6Y0C - chains A and IN1 of the 4 polymer chains in the assembly; structure by electron microscopy, 3.20 A resolution.

# Chain A
Protein: Polymerase acidic protein
From: Influenza C virus (C/Johannesburg/1/66)
Notes: EC 3.1.-.-
UniProt: Q9IMP5 (PA_INCJH); residues 1-709 here = UniProt positions 1-709
Amino-acid sequence (709 residues; numbered 1 to 709; the number before each row is that of its first residue):
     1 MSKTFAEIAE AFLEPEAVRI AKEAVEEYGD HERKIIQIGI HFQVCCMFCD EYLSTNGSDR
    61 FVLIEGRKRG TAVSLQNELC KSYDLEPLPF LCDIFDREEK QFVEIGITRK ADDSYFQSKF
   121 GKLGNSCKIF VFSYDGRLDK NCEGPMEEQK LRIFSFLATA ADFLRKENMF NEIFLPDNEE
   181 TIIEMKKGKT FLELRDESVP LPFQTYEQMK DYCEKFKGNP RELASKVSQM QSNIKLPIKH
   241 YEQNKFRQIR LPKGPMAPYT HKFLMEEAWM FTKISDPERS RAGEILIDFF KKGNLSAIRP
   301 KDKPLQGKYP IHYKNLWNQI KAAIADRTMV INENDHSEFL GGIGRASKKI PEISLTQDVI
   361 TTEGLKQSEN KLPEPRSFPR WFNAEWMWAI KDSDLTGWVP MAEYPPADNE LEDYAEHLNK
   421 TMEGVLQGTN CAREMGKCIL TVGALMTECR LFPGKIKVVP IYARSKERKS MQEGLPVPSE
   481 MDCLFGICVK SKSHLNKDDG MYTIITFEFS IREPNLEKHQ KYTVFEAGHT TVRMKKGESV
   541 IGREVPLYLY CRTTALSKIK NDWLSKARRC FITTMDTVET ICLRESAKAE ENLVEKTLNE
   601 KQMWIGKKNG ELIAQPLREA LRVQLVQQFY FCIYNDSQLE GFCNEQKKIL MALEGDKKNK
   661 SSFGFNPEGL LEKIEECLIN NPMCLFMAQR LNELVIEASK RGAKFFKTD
Disordered / not traced: 1, 470-477, 533-542, 708-709

# Chain IN1
Molecule: 47-nt RNA strand
Sequence (47 nucleotides; each row starts with the number of its first residue):
     1 AGUAGAAACA AGGGUAUUUU UCUUUACUAG UCUACCCUGC UUUUGCU
Disordered / not traced: 15-35, 39-41, 45-47

# Chain A / chain IN1 interface
Residue-residue contacts (40; chain A residue first):
  Ser280(A) with U43(IN1), base contact; U44(IN1), phosphate contact
  Arg281(A) with U42(IN1), sugar contact; U43(IN1), hydrogen bond to the base
  Tyr309(A) with A1(IN1), sugar contact
  Met329(A) with U42(IN1), base contact
  Leu340(A) with A1(IN1), base contact
  Gly342(A) with A10(IN1), hydrogen bond to the sugar; A11(IN1), phosphate contact
  Ile343(A) with A11(IN1), phosphate contact
  Arg345(A) with A1(IN1), base contact; A10(IN1), base contact
  Ala346(A) with A11(IN1), phosphate contact
  Ser347(A) with A10(IN1), base contact
  Asn370(A) with A7(IN1), hydrogen bond to the phosphate
  Lys371(A) with G5(IN1), base contact
  Pro373(A) with G5(IN1), base contact
  Pro400(A) with U44(IN1), sugar contact
  Ile439(A) with U44(IN1), base contact
  Thr447(A) with U43(IN1), phosphate contact
  Glu448(A) with U42(IN1), base contact
  Leu451(A) with U42(IN1), sugar contact
  Phe452(A) with U42(IN1), base contact
  Lys457(A) with U42(IN1), base contact
  His494(A) with A11(IN1), stacking on the base
  Lys497(A) with C9(IN1), sugar contact
  Met501(A) with G2(IN1), base contact; U3(IN1), base contact; C9(IN1), sugar contact
  Lys521(A) with U3(IN1), salt bridge to the phosphate
  Thr553(A) with G2(IN1), sugar contact
  Thr554(A) with G2(IN1), sugar contact
  Ala555(A) with G2(IN1), sugar contact; U3(IN1), sugar contact
  Ser565(A) with U44(IN1), hydrogen bond to the base
  Arg568(A) with U44(IN1), base contact
  Asp636(A) with A4(IN1), phosphate contact; G5(IN1), phosphate contact
  Ser637(A) with G5(IN1), hydrogen bond to the phosphate
  Gln638(A) with G5(IN1), base contact
Interface residues without a listed pair, chain A (41 interface residues in all): Phe339, Gly341, Gly344, Leu372, Gly443, Tyr462, Arg464, Asn496, Thr503
Interface residues without a listed pair, chain IN1 (13 interface residues in all): A8

# Overview
41 residues of chain A and 13 residues of chain IN1 are in contact; the contacts include 5 hydrogen bonds, 1
salt bridge and 1 aromatic stacking contact. Polar pairs include Arg281(A)-U43(IN1), Ser565(A)-U44(IN1) and
Gly342(A)-A10(IN1).
Chain A is Polymerase acidic protein (Influenza C virus (C/Johannesburg/1/66)) and chain IN1 is a 47-nt RNA
strand; the structure, Influenza C virus polymerase in complex with human ANP32A - Subclass 2, was determined
by electron microscopy (same publication as 6XZD, 6XZG, 6XZP, 6XZQ and 6XZR).
